3IQV - chains A and P; structure by X-ray diffraction, 1.20 A resolution.

== Chain A ==
Molecule: 14-3-3 protein sigma
From: Homo sapiens
Reference sequence: P31947 (1433S_HUMAN); residue numbers follow UniProt; this construct covers 1-231
Amino-acid sequence (236 residues; numbered -4 to 231; the number before each row is that of its first residue; numbers below 1 keep their minus sign (Gly-4 is residue -4)):
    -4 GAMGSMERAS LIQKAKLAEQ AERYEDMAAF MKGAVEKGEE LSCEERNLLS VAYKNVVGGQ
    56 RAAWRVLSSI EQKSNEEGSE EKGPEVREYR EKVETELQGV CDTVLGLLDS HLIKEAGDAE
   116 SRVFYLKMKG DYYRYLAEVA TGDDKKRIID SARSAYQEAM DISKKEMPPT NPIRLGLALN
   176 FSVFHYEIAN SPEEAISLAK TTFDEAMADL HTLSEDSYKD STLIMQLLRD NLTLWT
Differences from the reference sequence: expression tag (-4 to 0)
Modified / non-standard residues: Cys38 (s-hydroxycysteine; CSO)
Bound ions: Mg2+ site 1 near Glu2 (its only coordinating residue here); Mg2+ site 2: Glu35, Glu110; Mg2+ site 3 near Glu75 (its only coordinating residue here); Mg2+ site 4 near Glu89 (its only coordinating residue here)
Residues lining bound ligands: fusicoccin (FSC): Glu14, Met22, Asn42, Leu43, Ser45, Val46, Lys49, Phe119, Lys122, Met123, Pro167, Ile168, Gly171, Leu218, Ile219
UniProt features mapped onto this chain:
  - site (Interaction with phosphoserine on interacting protein): Arg56, Arg129
  - modified residue (Phosphoserine): Ser5, Ser74

== Chain P ==
Molecule: 6-mer peptide from RAF proto-oncogene serine/threonine-protein kinase
Reference sequence: P04049 (RAF1_HUMAN); residue numbers follow UniProt; this construct covers 255-260
Amino-acid sequence (6 residues; numbered 255 to 260; the number before each row is that of its first residue):
   255 QRSTST
Modified / non-standard residues: Ser259 (phosphoserine; SEP)
UniProt features mapped onto this chain:
  - modified residue: Ser259 (Phosphoserine)
  - natural variant: Arg256 (R256S: In NS5), Ser257 (S257L: In NS5 and LPRD2), Ser259 (S259A: In an ovarian serous carcinoma sample; S259F: In NS5), Thr260 (T260I: In hypertrophic cardiomyopathy; uncertain significance; T260R: In NS5)

== Chain A / chain P interface ==
Residue-residue contacts (23; chain A residue first):
  Lys49(A) - Ser259(P)
  Lys49(A) - Thr260(P)
  Arg56(A) - Arg256(P)
  Arg56(A) - Ser259(P)
  Arg60(A) - Arg256(P)
  Lys122(A) - Thr260(P)  hydrogen bond (side chain-backbone)
  Arg129(A) - Ser259(P)
  Tyr130(A) - Ser259(P)
  Gly171(A) - Thr260(P)
  Leu174(A) - Thr258(P)
  Leu174(A) - Ser259(P)
  Leu174(A) - Thr260(P)
  Asn175(A) - Ser259(P)
  Asn175(A) - Thr260(P)  hydrogen bond (side chain-backbone)
  Val178(A) - Thr258(P)
  Glu182(A) - Ser257(P)  hydrogen bond
  Leu222(A) - Thr258(P)
  Asn226(A) - Ser257(P)
  Asn226(A) - Thr258(P)  hydrogen bond (side chain-backbone)
  Leu229(A) - Gln255(P)
  Leu229(A) - Arg256(P)
  Leu229(A) - Ser257(P)
  Trp230(A) - Ser257(P)  hydrogen bond
Also at the interface, not in a pair above, chain A (18 interface residues in all): Asp126, Tyr181, Asp225

== In short ==
The interface between chain A and chain P involves 18 residues on one side and 6 on the other; the contacts
include 5 hydrogen bonds. Polar pairs include Lys122(A)-Thr260(P), Asn175(A)-Thr260(P) and
Glu182(A)-Ser257(P). Bound to chain A: fusicoccin. Glu35(A) and Glu110(A) form the Mg2+ site 2.
Chain A is 14-3-3 protein sigma (Homo sapiens) and chain P is a 6-mer peptide from RAF proto-oncogene
serine/threonine-protein kinase; the structure, Crystal Structure of human 14-3-3 sigma in Complex with Raf1
peptide (6mer) and stabilisator Fusicoccin, was determined by X-ray diffraction together with 3O8I, 3NKX,
3IQJ, 3IQU and 3CU8 from the same study.
